2WJM - chains C and M of the 4 polymer chains in the assembly; structure by X-ray diffraction, 1.95 A resolution.

Chain C:
Molecule: Photosynthetic reaction center cytochrome C subunit
From: Rhodopseudomonas viridis
UniProtKB: P07173 (CYCR_RHOVI); residues 1-336 here correspond to UniProt positions 21-356 (UniProt number = residue number + 20)
Amino-acid sequence (336 residues; row label = number of the first residue in the row):
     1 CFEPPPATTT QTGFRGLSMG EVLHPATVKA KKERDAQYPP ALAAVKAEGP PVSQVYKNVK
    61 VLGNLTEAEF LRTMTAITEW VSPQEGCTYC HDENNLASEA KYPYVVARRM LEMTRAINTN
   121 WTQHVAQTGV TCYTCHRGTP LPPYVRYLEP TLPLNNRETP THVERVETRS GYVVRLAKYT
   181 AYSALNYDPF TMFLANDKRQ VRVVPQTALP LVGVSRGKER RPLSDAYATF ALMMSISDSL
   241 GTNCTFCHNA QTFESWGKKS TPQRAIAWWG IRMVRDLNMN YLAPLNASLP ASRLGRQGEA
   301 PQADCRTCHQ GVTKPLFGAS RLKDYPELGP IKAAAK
Disordered / not traced: 333-336
Covalent attachments: diacyl glycerol (DGA) linked to Cys1; heme c (HEC) linked to Cys87, Cys90, Cys132, Cys135, Cys244, Cys247, Cys305, Cys308
Metal / ion sites: heme c Fe (4 sites), coordinated by Met74, His91, Met110, His124, His136, Met233, His248, His309
Ligand contacts:
  - heme c (HEC), molecule 1: Tyr56, Lys57, Asn58, Val59, Lys60, Val61, Leu62, Phe70, Leu71, Met74, Thr75, Ile77, Thr78, Ser82, Gly86, His91, Leu96, Ala97, Pro103, Tyr104, Ala107, Arg108, Leu111
  - heme c (HEC), molecule 2: Ile77, Val81, Tyr89, Tyr102, Pro103, Val106, Ala107, Met110, Leu111, Met113, Thr114, Val130, Thr131, His136, Pro140, Leu141, Pro142, Val145, Leu277, Leu282, Leu289, Arg293, Pro301, Gln302, Thr307, Leu328
  - heme c (HEC), molecule 3: Ile117, His124, Val125, Ala126, Thr128, Gly129, Val130, Thr134, Leu194, Ile236, Leu240, Phe246, Gln263, Ile266, Ala267, Gly270, Ile271, Met273, Val274, Leu277, Asp304, His309, Thr313, Lys314, Pro315
  - heme c (HEC), molecule 4: Gln200, Val201, Arg202, Val203, Val204, Gln206, Thr229, Phe230, Met233, Met234, Ile236, Ser237, Leu240, Thr242, Asn243, Phe246, His248, Phe253, Glu254, Trp256, Arg264, Ala267, Trp268, Ile271, Arg272
Curated features (UniProtKB/Swiss-Prot):
  - binding site (heme): Met74, Cys87, Cys90, His91, Met110, His124, Cys132, Cys135, His136, Met233, Cys244, Cys247, His248, Cys305, Cys308, His309
  - site: Cys1 (Not N-palmitoylated)
  - lipidation: Cys1 (S-diacylglycerol cysteine)

Chain M:
Molecule: Reaction center protein M chain
From: Rhodopseudomonas viridis
UniProtKB: P06010 (RCEM_RHOVI); residues 0-323 here correspond to UniProt positions 1-324 (UniProt number = residue number + 1)
Amino-acid sequence (324 residues; row label = number of the first residue in the row; numbering starts at 0):
     0 MADYQTIYTQ IQARGPHITV SGEWGDNDRV GKPFYSYWLG KIGDAQIGPI YLGASGIAAF
    60 AFGSTAILII LFNMAAEVHF DPLQFFRQFF WLGLYPPKAQ YGMGIPPLHD GGWWLMAGLF
   120 MTLSLGSWWI RVYSRARALG LGTHIAWNFA AAIFFVLCIG CIHPTLVGSW SEGVPFGIWP
   180 HIDWLTAFSI RYGNFYYCPW HGFSIGFAYG CGLLFAAHGA TILAVARFGG DREIEQITDR
   240 GTAVERAALF WRWTIGFNAT IESVHRWGWF FSLMVMVSAS VGILLTGTFV DNWYLWCVKH
   300 GAAPDYPAYL PATPDPASLP GAPK
Disordered / not traced: 0
Metal / ion sites: Fe2+: His217, Glu232, His264 (shared with 2 residues of chain L)
Ligand contacts:
  - bacteriochlorophyll b (BCB), molecule 1: Gly62, Ala65, Ile66, Ile69, Met120, Leu124, Phe148, Ala151, Ile152, Phe154, Val155, Ile158, Trp183, Leu184, Thr185, Phe187, Ser188, Asn193, Phe194, Tyr195, Cys197, Trp199, His200, Ser203, Ile204, Ala207, Tyr208, Val274, Met275, Ala278, Gly281, Ile282
  - bacteriochlorophyll b (BCB), molecule 2: Met120, Phe154, Val155, Ile158, Val173, Ile177, Trp178, His180, Ile181, Trp183, Leu184
  - bacteriochlorophyll b (BCB), molecule 3: Leu184, Tyr195, Tyr208
  - bacteriochlorophyll b (BCB), molecule 4: Tyr195, His200, Gly201, Ile204, Gly205, Tyr208, Gly209, Leu212, Phe270
  - bacteriopheophytin b (BPB), molecule 1: Ala58, Phe59, Gly62, Ser63, Ile66, Ser123, Leu124, Trp127, Val131, Ile144, Asn147, Phe148, Ala151, Ser271, Val274, Met275
  - bacteriopheophytin b (BPB), molecule 2: Tyr208, Gly211, Leu212, Ala215, Ala216, Trp250, Thr253, Ile254
  - MPG ([(Z)-octadec-9-enyl] (2R)-2,3-bis(oxidanyl)propanoate), molecule 1: Ala1, Asp2, Thr5, Ile6, Leu222
  - MPG, molecule 2: Val29, Gly30, Lys31, Phe33, Ile46, Gly47, Pro48, Ile49
  - menaquinone-7 (MQ7): Leu212, Leu213, Ala216, His217, Thr220, Val243, Ala246, Ala247, Trp250, Ile254, Phe256, Asn257, Ala258, Thr259, Ile260, Val263, Trp266, Phe270
  - 15-cis-1,2-dihydroneurosporene (NS5): Ile66, Ile69, Leu70, Met73, Phe88, Ile104, Trp113, Leu114, Gly117, Leu118, Met120, Thr121, Val155, Leu156, Ile158, Gly159, Cys160, Trp169, Val173, Pro174, Phe175, Gly176, Ile177, His180
Curated features (UniProtKB/Swiss-Prot):
  - binding site ((7R,8Z)-bacteriochlorophyll b): His180, His200
  - binding site (Fe cation): His217, Glu232, His264
  - binding site (a ubiquinone): Trp250

Interface between chain C and chain M:
Pairs across the interface (122; chain C residue first):
  Gln11(C) - Tyr308(M)
  Thr12(C) - Tyr308(M)
  Thr12(C) - Leu309(M)
  Gly13(C) - Tyr308(M)
  Phe14(C) - Pro306(M)  hydrophobic
  Phe14(C) - Tyr308(M)
  Leu17(C) - Tyr305(M)
  Val163(C) - Gln83(M)
  Val163(C) - Arg86(M)
  Arg169(C) - His78(M)
  Ser170(C) - Val77(M)
  Ser170(C) - Asp80(M)
  Ser170(C) - Gln83(M)
  Ser170(C) - Gln87(M)  hydrogen bond (backbone-side chain)
  Val173(C) - Glu76(M)
  Val173(C) - Gln87(M)
  Val173(C) - Trp90(M)  hydrophobic
  Val174(C) - Arg86(M)
  Val174(C) - Gln87(M)
  Tyr182(C) - Trp90(M)  hydrogen bond (backbone-side chain)
  Ser183(C) - Trp90(M)
  Ala184(C) - Trp90(M)
  Ala184(C) - Tyr94(M)  hydrogen bond (backbone-side chain)
  Ala184(C) - Trp178(M)  hydrophobic
  Ala184(C) - Asp182(M)
  Leu185(C) - Asp182(M)  hydrogen bond (backbone-side chain)
  Asn186(C) - Glu76(M)
  Asn186(C) - Tyr94(M)
  Asn186(C) - Lys97(M)  hydrogen bond
  Tyr187(C) - Lys97(M)
  Arg202(C) - Asp314(M)  salt bridge
  Arg202(C) - Ala316(M)
  Val203(C) - Ile189(M)  hydrophobic
  Val203(C) - Arg190(M)
  Val204(C) - Ile189(M)
  Val204(C) - Asn291(M)
  Pro205(C) - Arg190(M)
  Pro205(C) - Asp290(M)
  Pro205(C) - Asn291(M)  hydrogen bond (backbone-side chain)
  Pro205(C) - Leu294(M)
  Gln206(C) - Leu294(M)
  Thr207(C) - Asn291(M)
  Thr207(C) - Leu294(M)
  Ala208(C) - Val289(M)
  Ala208(C) - Asp290(M)  hydrogen bond (backbone-backbone)
  Ala208(C) - Asn291(M)  hydrogen bond (backbone-backbone)
  Ala208(C) - Leu294(M)
  Ala208(C) - Trp295(M)  hydrophobic
  Leu209(C) - Phe288(M)
  Leu209(C) - Asp290(M)
  Pro210(C) - Gly286(M)
  Pro210(C) - Thr287(M)
  Pro210(C) - Phe288(M)
  Pro210(C) - Val289(M)
  Pro210(C) - Asp290(M)
  Ser215(C) - Val166(M)
  Arg216(C) - Leu165(M)
  Arg216(C) - Val166(M)
  Arg216(C) - Gly286(M)  hydrogen bond (side chain-backbone)
  Arg216(C) - Thr287(M)  hydrogen bond (side chain-backbone)
  Gly217(C) - Gln99(M)
  Gly217(C) - Val166(M)  hydrogen bond (backbone-backbone)
  Gly217(C) - Gly167(M)
  Lys218(C) - Gln99(M)
  Lys218(C) - Tyr100(M)
  Lys218(C) - Gly101(M)
  Arg220(C) - Gln99(M)  hydrogen bond (backbone-side chain)
  Arg220(C) - Val166(M)
  Arg220(C) - Glu171(M)  salt bridge
  Arg220(C) - Arg190(M)
  Arg220(C) - Tyr191(M)  hydrogen bond
  Arg221(C) - Gln99(M)
  Pro222(C) - Lys97(M)
  Pro222(C) - Gln99(M)
  Pro222(C) - Ser170(M)
  Leu223(C) - Ser170(M)  hydrogen bond (backbone-side chain)
  Leu223(C) - Glu171(M)
  Leu223(C) - Trp183(M)
  Leu223(C) - Phe187(M)  hydrophobic
  Leu223(C) - Arg190(M)
  Ser224(C) - Lys97(M)  hydrogen bond (side chain-backbone)
  Ala226(C) - Ala186(M)
  Tyr227(C) - Pro174(M)
  Tyr227(C) - Trp183(M)
  Tyr227(C) - Ala186(M)  hydrophobic
  Phe230(C) - Thr185(M)
  Ala250(C) - Asn193(M)
  Gln251(C) - Asn193(M)  hydrogen bond (backbone-side chain)
  Gln251(C) - Tyr196(M)  hydrogen bond
  Gln251(C) - Tyr293(M)
  Gln251(C) - Pro303(M)  hydrogen bond (side chain-backbone)
  Gln251(C) - Tyr305(M)
  Thr252(C) - Tyr293(M)
  Glu254(C) - Asn291(M)  hydrogen bond
  Glu254(C) - Tyr293(M)
  Trp256(C) - Thr312(M)
  Trp256(C) - Pro313(M)
  Trp256(C) - Asp314(M)
  Trp256(C) - Pro315(M)
  Gly257(C) - Ala311(M)
  Gly257(C) - Thr312(M)  hydrogen bond (backbone-backbone)
  Lys258(C) - Asp304(M)  salt bridge
  Lys258(C) - Tyr305(M)  hydrogen bond (side chain-backbone)
  Lys258(C) - Ala307(M)
  Lys258(C) - Ala311(M)
  Lys259(C) - Tyr293(M)
  Lys259(C) - Asp304(M)  salt bridge
  Ser260(C) - Thr312(M)
  Thr261(C) - Leu309(M)
  Thr261(C) - Thr312(M)
  Pro262(C) - Leu309(M)
  Pro262(C) - Pro310(M)
  Pro262(C) - Thr312(M)
  Gln263(C) - Leu309(M)
  Ala265(C) - Thr312(M)
  Trp268(C) - Pro315(M)  hydrophobic
  Trp268(C) - Ala316(M)  hydrophobic
  Trp268(C) - Pro322(M)
  Trp269(C) - Pro315(M)
  Trp269(C) - Pro322(M)
  Arg272(C) - Pro322(M)
  Arg272(C) - Lys323(M)  hydrogen bond (side chain-backbone)
Also at the interface, not in a pair above, chain C (58 interface residues in all): Gly171, Ala177, Leu211, Asn249, Ser255
Also at the interface, not in a pair above, chain M (63 interface residues in all): Leu91, Ala98, Gly172, Pro179, Gly192, Lys298, Leu318, Ala321

Summary:
58 residues of chain C face 63 of chain M across their interface; the contacts include 22 hydrogen bonds and 4
salt bridges. Polar pairs include Arg202(C)-Asp314(M), Arg220(C)-Glu171(M) and Lys258(C)-Asp304(M). Chain M
binds 4 copies of bacteriochlorophyll b, bacteriopheophytin b, compound MPG, menaquinone-7 and
15-cis-1,2-dihydroneurosporene.
Here chain C is Photosynthetic reaction center cytochrome C subunit and chain M is Reaction center protein M
chain, both from Rhodopseudomonas viridis. Entry 2WJM (Lipidic sponge phase crystal structure of the
photosynthetic reaction centre from Blastochloris viridis (low dose)) was determined by X-ray diffraction
together with 2WJN from the same study.
